Entry 6F9U (X-ray diffraction, 1.90 A resolution); this record covers chain A.

[Chain A]
Name: Angiotensin-converting enzyme
Source organism: Homo sapiens
Notes: EC 3.2.1.-, 3.4.15.1
UniProt: P12821 (ACE_HUMAN); residues 37-627 here correspond to UniProt positions 642-1232 (UniProt number = residue number + 605)
Amino-acid sequence (591 residues; each row starts with the number of its first residue):
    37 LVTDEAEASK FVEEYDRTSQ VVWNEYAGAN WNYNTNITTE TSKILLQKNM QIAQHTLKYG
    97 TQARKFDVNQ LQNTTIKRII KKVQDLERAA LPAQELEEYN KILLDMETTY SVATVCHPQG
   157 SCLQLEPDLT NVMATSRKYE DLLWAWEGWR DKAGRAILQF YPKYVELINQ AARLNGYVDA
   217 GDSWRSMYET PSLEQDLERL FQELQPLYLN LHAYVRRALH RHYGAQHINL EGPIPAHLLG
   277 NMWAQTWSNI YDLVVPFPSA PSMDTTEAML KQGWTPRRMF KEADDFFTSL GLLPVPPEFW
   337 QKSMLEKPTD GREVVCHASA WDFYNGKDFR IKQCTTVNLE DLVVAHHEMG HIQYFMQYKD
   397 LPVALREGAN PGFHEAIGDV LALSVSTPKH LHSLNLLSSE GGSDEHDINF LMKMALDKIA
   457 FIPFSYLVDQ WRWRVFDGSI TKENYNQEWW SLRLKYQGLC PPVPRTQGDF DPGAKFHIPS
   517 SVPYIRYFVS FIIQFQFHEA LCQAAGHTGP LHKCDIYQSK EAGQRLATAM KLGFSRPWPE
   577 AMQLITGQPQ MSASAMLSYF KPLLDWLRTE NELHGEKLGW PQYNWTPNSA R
Not modelled in the structure: 37-39, 626-627
Cystine bridges: Cys152-Cys158, Cys352-Cys370, Cys538-Cys550
Glycans and other covalent adducts: N-acetylglucosamine (NAG) linked to Asn72; glycan linked to Asn109
Differences from the reference sequence: conflict Gly64 (Glu669 in P12821), Gln90 (Asn695 in P12821), Gln155 (Asn760 in P12821), Gln337 (Asn942 in P12821), Gln586 (Asn1191 in P12821)
Ion coordination: Zn2+: His383, His387, Glu411 (together with Sampatrilat-Asp)
Residues lining bound ligands:
  - boric acid (BO3): Tyr287, Ser298, Pro424, Leu433, Glu436, His442, Asn445, Phe446, Lys449
  - Sampatrilat-Asp (D0W): Gln281, His353, Ala354, Ser355, Ala356, Val380, His383, Glu384, His387, Phe391, His410, Glu411, Asp415, Phe457, Lys511, His513, Tyr520, Arg522, Tyr523, Phe527
Swiss-Prot annotation at these positions:
  - active site: Glu384 (Proton acceptor 2), His513 (Proton donor 2)
  - binding site (chloride): Arg186, Tyr224, Trp485, Arg489, Arg522
  - binding site (Zn(2+)): His383, His387, Glu411
  - site: Arg561, Leu562 (Cleavage), Asn620 (Not glycosylated), Arg627 (Cleavage)
  - glycosylation (N-linked (GlcNAc...) asparagine): Asn72, Asn109 (complex)
What the authors report for this chain:
  - binding site for chloride ion: Arg186, Tyr224, Trp485, Arg489, Arg522
  - Zn2+ coordination: His383, His387, Glu411
  - binding site for Sampatrilat-Asp: Gln281, His353, Ala356, Val380, His383, His387, Pro407, Glu411, Phe457, Lys511, His513, Tyr520, Tyr523, Phe527

[Summary]
Chain A binds Sampatrilat-Asp and boric acid. Covalently linked N-acetylglucosamine: at Asn72. From UniProt:
active-site residues Glu384 and His513, 5 chloride-binding residues and 3 Zn2+-binding residues. From the
paper: a binding site for Sampatrilat-Asp at Gln281, His353 and Ala356 among others; a binding site for
chloride ion at Arg186, Tyr224 and Trp485 among others.
Chain A is Angiotensin-converting enzyme (Homo sapiens); the structure, Crystal structure of human testis
Angiotensin-1 converting enzyme in complex with Sampatrilat-Asp, was determined by X-ray diffraction (same
publication as 6F9R, 6F9T and 6F9V).
